8OG0 - chains L and H of the 3 polymer chains in the assembly; structure by X-ray diffraction, 1.71 A resolution.

Chain L:
Molecule: Fab fragment light chain
Organism: Oryctolagus cuniculus
Notes: antibody fragment or engineered binder
Chain sequence (216 residues; each row starts with the number of its first residue):
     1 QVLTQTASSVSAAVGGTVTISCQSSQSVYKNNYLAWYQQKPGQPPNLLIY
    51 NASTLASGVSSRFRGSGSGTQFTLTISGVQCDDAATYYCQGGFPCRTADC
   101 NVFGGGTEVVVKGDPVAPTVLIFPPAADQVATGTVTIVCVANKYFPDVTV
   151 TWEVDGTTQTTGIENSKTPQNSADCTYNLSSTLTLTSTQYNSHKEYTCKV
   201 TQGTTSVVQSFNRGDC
Disulfides: Cys22-Cys89, Cys81-Cys175, Cys95-Cys100, Cys139-Cys198

Chain H:
Molecule: Fab fragment heavy chain
Organism: Oryctolagus cuniculus
Notes: antibody fragment or engineered binder
Chain sequence (222 residues; numbered 1 to 222; the number before each row is that of its first residue):
     1 QEQLVESGGDLVKPGASLTLTCTASGFSFSSNYWMCWFRQAPGKGPEWIA
    51 CIYAGNSGSTYYATWAKGRFTISKTSSTTVTLQMTSLTAADTATYFCWRR
   101 GAYGYYGDLNLWGPGTLVTVSSGQPKAPSVFPLAPCCGDTPSSTVTLGCL
   151 VKGYLPEPVTVTWNSGTLTNGVRTFPSVRQSSGLYSLSSVVSVTSSSQPE
   201 VTCNVAHPATNTKVDKTVAPST
Disordered / not traced: 138-144, 195-198
Disulfides: Cys22-Cys97, Cys36-Cys51, Cys149-Cys203

How chain L and chain H interact:
Contacting residue pairs (79):
  Tyr29(L) with Tyr103(H), hydrophobic
  Lys30(L) with Tyr103(H)
  Asn32(L) with Tyr103(H), hydrogen bond
  Tyr33(L) with Arg100(H); Tyr106(H), hydrophobic
  Ala35(L) with Tyr106(H)
  Tyr37(L) with Trp98(H); Tyr106(H), hydrogen bond; Asn110(H), hydrogen bond; Trp112(H), hydrogen bond
  Gln39(L) with Gln40(H), hydrogen bond
  Pro44(L) with Phe96(H), hydrophobic; Trp112(H), hydrophobic; Gly113(H)
  Pro45(L) with Trp112(H)
  Leu47(L) with Tyr106(H), hydrophobic; Asn110(H)
  Tyr50(L) with Tyr106(H), hydrophobic; Gly107(H)
  Tyr88(L) with Gln40(H), hydrogen bond; Lys44(H); Gly45(H); Pro46(H)
  Gln90(L) with Phe38(H); Trp98(H); Tyr106(H), hydrogen bond
  Phe93(L) with Arg100(H), hydrogen bond (backbone-side chain)
  Cys95(L) with Tyr61(H); Arg100(H), hydrogen bond
  Arg96(L) with Tyr61(H)
  Asp99(L) with Trp48(H)
  Cys100(L) with Trp48(H), hydrophobic; Cys51(H), hydrophobic; Tyr61(H), hydrophobic; Arg100(H), hydrogen bond (backbone-side chain)
  Asn101(L) with Trp48(H); Trp98(H); Arg100(H), hydrogen bond
  Phe103(L) with Phe38(H), hydrophobic; Pro46(H); Trp112(H), hydrophobic
  Leu121(L) with Thr146(H)
  Phe123(L) with Leu133(H); Ala134(H); Pro135(H); Thr146(H)
  Pro124(L) with Ala134(H); Cys136(H)
  Ala126(L) with Pro132(H)
  Asp128(L) with Phe131(H)
  Gln129(L) with Phe131(H)
  Thr132(L) with Phe131(H)
  Thr134(L) with Lys152(H), hydrogen bond
  Thr136(L) with Leu150(H); Lys152(H)
  Val138(L) with Leu133(H), hydrophobic
  Val140(L) with Phe175(H), hydrophobic
  Asn142(L) with Arg173(H); Phe175(H); Val190(H)
  Lys143(L) with Arg173(H)
  Glu164(L) with Val178(H); Gln180(H), hydrogen bond
  Asn165(L) with Val178(H)
  Ser166(L) with Phe175(H); Pro176(H), hydrogen bond (side chain-backbone); Val178(H)
  Lys167(L) with Pro176(H)
  Thr168(L) with Thr174(H)
  Asn178(L) with Arg173(H), hydrogen bond; Phe175(H)
  Leu179(L) with Phe175(H)
  Ser180(L) with Phe175(H)
  Phe211(L) with Cys136(H), hydrophobic
  Asn212(L) with Cys136(H)
  Asp215(L) with Cys136(H), hydrogen bond (backbone-side chain); Cys137(H)
  Cys216(L) with Cys136(H), disulfide; Thr222(H), hydrogen bond (backbone-side chain)
Other interface residues (no listed pair), chain L (48 interface residues in all): Gln43, Asn51, Ile122
Other interface residues (no listed pair), chain H (43 interface residues in all): Trp34, Ala63, Gly101, Pro114, Ser177, Arg179, Ser188, Ser192
Disulfides between the chains: Cys216(L)-Cys136(H)

Overview:
48 residues of chain L face 43 of chain H across their interface, with 1 disulfide bond and 17 hydrogen bonds.
Among the polar pairs are Asn32(L)-Tyr103(H), Tyr37(L)-Tyr106(H) and Tyr37(L)-Asn110(H).
Chain L is Fab fragment light chain and chain H is Fab fragment heavy chain, both from Oryctolagus cuniculus;
the structure, Crystal structure of MJF14-6-4-2 Fab fragment in complex with epitope peptide, was determined
by X-ray diffraction.
